PDB entry 5K1C | X-ray diffraction, 3.00 A resolution | chains A and B of the 3 polymer chains in the assembly

[Chain A]
Name: Ubiquitin carboxyl-terminal hydrolase 12
Source organism: Homo sapiens
Notes: EC 3.4.19.12
UniProtKB: O75317 (UBP12_HUMAN); residue numbers follow UniProt; this construct covers 16-370
Sequence (355 residues; numbered 16 to 370; the number before each row is that of its first residue):
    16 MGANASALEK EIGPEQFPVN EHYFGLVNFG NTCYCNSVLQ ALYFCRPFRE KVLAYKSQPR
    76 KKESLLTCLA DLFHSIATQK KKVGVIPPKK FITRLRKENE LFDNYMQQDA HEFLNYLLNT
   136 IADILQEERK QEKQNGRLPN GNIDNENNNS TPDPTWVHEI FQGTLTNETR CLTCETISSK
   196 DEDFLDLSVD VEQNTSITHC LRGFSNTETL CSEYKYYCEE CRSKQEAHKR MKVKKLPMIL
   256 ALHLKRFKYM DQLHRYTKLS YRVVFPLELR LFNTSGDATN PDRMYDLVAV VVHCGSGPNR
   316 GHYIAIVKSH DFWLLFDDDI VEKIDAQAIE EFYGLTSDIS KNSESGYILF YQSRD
Unresolved in the structure: 16-36, 71-78, 95-99, 148-166
Small-molecule neighbours: Zn2+ (ZN): C186, C189, T191, C233, C236
UniProt features mapped onto this chain:
  - active site: C48 (Nucleophile), H317 (Proton acceptor)
  - binding site (Zn(2+)): C186, C189, C233, C236
From the paper describing this entry:
  - conformationally variable residues (side-chain flip): F219
  - mutagenesis - T351A, S352A: unchanged binding to WD repeat-containing protein 20
  - mutagenesis - F219A: abolished catalytic activity

[Chain B]
Name: WD repeat-containing protein 48
Source organism: Homo sapiens
UniProtKB: Q8TAF3 (WDR48_HUMAN); residue numbers follow UniProt; this construct covers 1-563
Sequence (563 residues; each row starts with the number of its first residue):
     1 MAAHHRQNTA GRRKVQVSYV IRDEVEKYNR NGVNALQLDP ALNRLFTAGR DSIIRIWSVN
    61 QHKQDPYIAS MEHHTDWVND IVLCCNGKTL ISASSDTTVK VWNAHKGFCM STLRTHKDYV
   121 KALAYAKDKE LVASAGLDRQ IFLWDVNTLT ALTASNNTVT TSSLSGNKDS IYSLAMNQLG
   181 TIIVSGSTEK VLRVWDPRTC AKLMKLKGHT DNVKALLLNR DGTQCLSGSS DGTIRLWSLG
   241 QQRCIATYRV HDEGVWALQV NDAFTHVYSG GRDRKIYCTD LRNPDIRVLI CEEKAPVLKM
   301 ELDRSADPPP AIWVATTKST VNKWTLKGIH NFRASGDYDN DCTNPITPLC TQPDQVIKGG
   361 ASIIQCHILN DKRHILTKDT NNNVAYWDVL KACKVEDLGK VDFEDEIKKR FKMVYVPNWF
   421 SVDLKTGMLT ITLDESDCFA AWVSAKDAGF SSPDGSDPKL NLGGLLLQAL LEYWPRTHVN
   481 PMDEEENEVN HVNGEQENRV QKGNGYFQVP PHTPVIFGEA GGRTLFRLLC RDSGGETESM
   541 LLNETVPQWV IDITVDKNMP KFN
Unresolved in the structure: 1-13, 333-343, 479-496, 499-500, 560-563
UniProt features mapped onto this chain:
  - modified residue: Y28 (Phosphotyrosine), K214 (N6-acetyllysine)

[Chain A / chain B interface]
Contacting residue pairs - 31 pairs, chain A then chain B:
  R185(A) with D211(B), salt bridge; S230(B)
  L187(A) with Y172(B); T188(B); K214(B), hydrogen bond (backbone-side chain)
  T188(A) with K121(B); K214(B), hydrogen bond (backbone-side chain); W256(B)
  C189(A) with W256(B); R272(B), hydrogen bond (backbone-side chain)
  E190(A) with K214(B), salt bridge; S230(B), hydrogen bond; W256(B), hydrogen bond; R272(B), hydrogen bond (backbone-side chain)
  T191(A) with R272(B)
  S227(A) with D118(B)
  K230(A) with D118(B), salt bridge; Y119(B); L137(B)
  C236(A) with W77(B)
  R237(A) with I364(B); K425(B)
  S238(A) with W77(B); K425(B)
  K239(A) with Y119(B), hydrogen bond (backbone-side chain)
  Q240(A) with W77(B); K121(B)
  E241(A) with L137(B); S170(B), hydrogen bond; Y172(B), hydrogen bond
  H243(A) with T188(B)
Other interface residues (no listed pair), chain B (20 interface residues in all): R50, N212, G254, I363, L424

[In short]
15 residues of chain A face 20 of chain B across their interface, with 9 hydrogen bonds and 3 salt bridges.
Polar pairs include R185(A)-D211(B), E190(A)-K214(B) and K230(A)-D118(B). Bound to chain A: Zn2+. From the
paper: F219A of chain A abolishes catalytic activity; conformational variability at F219(A); 3 substitutions
were tested in all.
Here chain A is Ubiquitin carboxyl-terminal hydrolase 12 and chain B is WD repeat-containing protein 48, both
from Homo sapiens. Entry 5K1C (Crystal structure of the UAF1/WDR20/USP12 complex) was determined by X-ray
diffraction (same publication as 5K16, 5K19, 5K1A and 5K1B).
